Entry 7UZR (X-ray diffraction, 2.70 A resolution); this record covers chains C and J of the 6 polymer chains in the assembly.

[Chain C]
Molecule: Cyclic GMP-AMP synthase
Organism: Mus musculus
Notes: EC 2.7.7.86; fragment: catalytic domain, residues 147-507
UniProtKB: Q8C6L5 (CGAS_MOUSE); numbering as in UniProt (aligned over 147-507)
Sequence (364 residues; numbered 144 to 507; the number before each row is that of its first residue):
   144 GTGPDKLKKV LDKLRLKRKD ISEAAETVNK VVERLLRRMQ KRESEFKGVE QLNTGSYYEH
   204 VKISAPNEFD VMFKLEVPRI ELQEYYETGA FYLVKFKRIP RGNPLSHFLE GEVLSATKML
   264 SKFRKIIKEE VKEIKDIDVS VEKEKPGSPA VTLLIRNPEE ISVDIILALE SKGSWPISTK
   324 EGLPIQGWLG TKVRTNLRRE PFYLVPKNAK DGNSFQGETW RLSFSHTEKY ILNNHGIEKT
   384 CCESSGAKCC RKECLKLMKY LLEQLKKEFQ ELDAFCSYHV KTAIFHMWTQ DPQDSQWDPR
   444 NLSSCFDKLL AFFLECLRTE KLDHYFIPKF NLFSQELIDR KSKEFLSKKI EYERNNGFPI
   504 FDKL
Disordered / not traced: 144-148, 240-248, 253-255, 354-358, 507
Differences from the reference sequence: expression tag (144-146)
Ion coordination: Mn2+ site 1: Glu211, Asp213, Asp307 (together with OKR); Mn2+ site 2: Glu211, Asp213 (together with OKR); Zn2+: His378, Cys384, Cys385, Cys392
Small-molecule neighbours: OKR ([[(2R,3R,4R,5R)-5-(2-azanyl-6-oxidanylidene-1H-purin-9-yl)-4-[[(2R,3S,4R,5R)-5-(2-azanyl-6-oxidanylidene-1H-purin-9-yl)-3,4-bis(oxidanyl)oxolan-2-yl]methoxy-oxidanyl-phosphoryl]oxy-3-oxidanyl-oxolan-2-yl]methoxy-oxidanyl-phosphoryl] phosphono hydrogen phosphate): Gly198, Ser199, Lys205, Glu211, Asp213, Lys288, Asp307, Lys350, Arg364, Lys402, Lys409, Phe418, Cys419, Ser420, Tyr421, Lys424, His467
UniProt features mapped onto this chain:
  - region: Lys372 to Lys395 (DNA-binding)
  - motif: Leu154 to Leu159 (Nuclear export signal), Asp281 to Ser291 (Nuclear localization signal)
  - binding site (GTP): Thr197, Asp307, Arg364 to Glu371
  - binding site (ATP): Ser199, Glu371, Lys402, Ser420 to Lys424
  - binding site (Mg(2+)): Glu211, Asp213, Asp307
  - binding site (2',3'-cGAMP): Asp213, Gly290, Asp307, Lys350, Arg364 to Ser366
  - binding site (Zn(2+)): His378, Cys384, Cys385, Cys392
  - site: Arg241 (Arginine-anchor), Asp307, Ile308 (Cleavage)
  - modified residue: Lys156 (N6-lactoyllysine), Glu176 (PolyADP-ribosyl glutamic acid), Ser199 (Phosphoserine), Tyr201 (Phosphotyrosine), Glu272 (5-glutamyl polyglutamate), Ser291 (Phosphoserine), Glu302 (5-glutamyl glutamate), Lys372 (N6-acetyllysine), Lys382 (N6-acetyllysine), Lys402 (N6-acetyllysine), Ser420 (Phosphoserine), Lys491 (N6-methyllysine)
  - lipidation (S-palmitoyl cysteine): Cys392, Cys393, Cys459
  - cross-link (Glycyl lysine isopeptide (Lys-Gly)): Lys217 (interchain with G-Cter in SUMO), Lys271 (interchain with G-Cter in ubiquitin), Lys335 (interchain with G-Cter in SUMO), Lys372 (interchain with G-Cter in SUMO), Lys382 (interchain with G-Cter in SUMO), Lys399 (interchain with G-Cter in ubiquitin), Lys402 (interchain with G-Cter in ubiquitin), Lys409 (interchain with G-Cter in ubiquitin), Lys410 (interchain with G-Cter in ubiquitin), Lys464 (interchain with G-Cter in SUMO)
  - mutagenesis: Lys156 (K156Q: Mimics lactylation; knockin mice show higher mortality following HSV-1 infection), Asn172 (N172K: Induces alteration of the DNA-binding surface and leads to decreased synthesis of cyclic GMP-AMP (cGAMP); when associated with L-180), Glu176 (E176A: Abolished poly-ADP-ribosylation by PARP1, stimulating interferon production in knockin mice), Arg180 (R180L: Induces alteration of the DNA-binding surface and leads to decreased synthesis of cyclic GMP-AMP (cGAMP); when associated with K-182), Gly198 (G198A: Abolishes stimulation of interferon production; when associated with A-199), Ser199 (S199A: Abolishes stimulation of interferon production; when associated with A-199), Tyr201 (Y201E: Phosphomimetic mutant; reduced translocation to the nucleus following treatment with etoposide), Glu211 to Asp213 (Abolished nucleotidyltransferase activity. Does not affect nuclear localization and tethering to chromatin), Glu211 (E211A: Abolishes ability to promote type-I interferon production), Asp213 (D213A: Abolishes ability to promote type-I interferon production), Lys217 (K217R: Reduced sumoylation), Arg222 (R222E: Impaired tethering to chromatin, leading to constitutive activation in the absence of DNA), 31 further mutagenesis entries in UniProt
Reported in the primary citation:
  - mutagenesis - E211Q/D213N: abolished catalytic activity
  - specificity-determining residues: His467 (proposed by the authors, not directly observed)
  - mutagenesis - R364A (33-fold), H467A: decreased catalytic activity on ATP/GTP
  - mutagenesis - H467A (2-fold): increased catalytic activity on GTP/GTP
  - specificity-determining residues: Ile309, Arg364
  - mutagenesis - R364A (10-fold): decreased catalytic activity on GTP/GTP
  - mutagenesis - R364A (4-fold): increased catalytic activity on ATP/ATP

[Chain J]
Molecule: Palindromic DNA18
Sequence (18 nucleotides; row label = number of the first residue in the row):
     1 ATCTGTACAT GTACAGAT

[Chain C / chain J interface]
Residue-residue contacts (16):
  Lys151(C) - DT2(J)  salt bridge to the phosphate
  Arg161(C) - DA7(J)  base contact
  Arg161(C) - DC8(J)  hydrogen bond to the base
  Arg161(C) - DA9(J)  sugar contact
  Ile164(C) - DT10(J)  sugar contact
  Ser165(C) - DA9(J)  hydrogen bond to the phosphate
  Ser165(C) - DT10(J)  hydrogen bond to the phosphate
  Ala168(C) - DT10(J)  phosphate contact
  Ala168(C) - DG11(J)  phosphate contact
  Asn172(C) - DG11(J)  hydrogen bond to the phosphate
  Asn196(C) - DT12(J)  hydrogen bond to the phosphate
  Tyr200(C) - DT10(J)  hydrogen bond to the phosphate
  Tyr200(C) - DG11(J)  hydrogen bond to the phosphate
  Tyr201(C) - DG11(J)  phosphate contact
  Tyr201(C) - DT12(J)  phosphate contact
  Lys372(C) - DT12(J)  salt bridge to the phosphate

[Summary]
Chain C and chain J form an interface of 10 and 7 residues respectively; the contacts include 7 hydrogen bonds
and 2 salt bridges. Among the polar pairs are Arg161(C)-DC8(J), Ser165(C)-DA9(J) and Ser165(C)-DT10(J). The
paper reports that R364A and H467A of chain C reduce catalytic activity on ATP/GTP; specificity determinants
His467(C), Ile309(C) and Arg364(C).
Chain C is Cyclic GMP-AMP synthase (Mus musculus) and chain J is Palindromic DNA18; the structure, Structure
of Ternary Complex of cGAS with dsDNA and Bound 5 -pppG(2 ,5 )pG, was determined by X-ray diffraction (same
publication as 7UUX, 7UXW, 7UYQ, 7UYZ, 7V0W, 8EAE and 14 further entries).
